Entry 6HGU (X-ray diffraction, 1.50 A resolution); this record covers chains A and B.

Chain A:
Molecule: anti-APP-tag Fab heavy-chain
From: Mus musculus
Notes: antibody fragment or engineered binder
Sequence (222 residues; numbered 1 to 222; the number before each row is that of its first residue):
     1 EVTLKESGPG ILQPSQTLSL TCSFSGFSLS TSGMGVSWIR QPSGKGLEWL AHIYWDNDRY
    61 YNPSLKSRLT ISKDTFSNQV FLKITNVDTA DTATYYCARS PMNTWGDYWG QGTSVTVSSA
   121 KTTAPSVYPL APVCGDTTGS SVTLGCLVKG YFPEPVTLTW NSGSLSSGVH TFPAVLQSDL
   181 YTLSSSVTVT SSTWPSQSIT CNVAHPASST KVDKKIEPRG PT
Disordered / not traced: 134-139, 220-222
Modified positions: E1 (pyroglutamic acid; PCA)
Disulfides: C22-C97, C146-C201

Chain B:
Molecule: anti-APP-tag Fab light-chain
From: Mus musculus
Notes: fragment: anti-APP-tag Fab heavy-chain; antibody fragment or engineered binder
Sequence (219 residues; numbered 1 to 219; the number before each row is that of its first residue):
     1 DVVMTQTPLS LPVSLGDQAS ISCRSSQSLV HSNGNTYLHW YLQKPGQSPK LLIYKVSNRF
    61 SGVPDRFSGS GSGTDFTLKI SRVEAEDLGI YFCSQNTHVP LTFGAGTKLE LKRADAAPTV
   121 SIFPPSSEQL TSGGASVVCF LNNFYPKDIN VKWKIDGSER QNGVLNSWTD QDSKDSTYSM
   181 SSTLTLTKDE YERHNSYTCE ATHKTSTSPI VKSFNRNEC
Disordered / not traced: 219
Disulfides: C23-C93, C139-C199

How chain A and chain B interact:
Contacting residue pairs (71; chain A residue first):
  I39(A) with F103(B), hydrophobic
  Q41(A) with Q43(B), hydrogen bond
  L47(A) with F92(B), hydrophobic; F103(B)
  W49(A) with V99(B), hydrophobic; P100(B), hydrophobic; L101(B); F103(B)
  Y61(A) with V99(B)
  N62(A) with P100(B)
  P63(A) with P100(B)
  Y96(A) with Q43(B), hydrogen bond; Q47(B); S48(B)
  N103(A) with Y54(B); K55(B), hydrogen bond
  T104(A) with Y54(B)
  W105(A) with H39(B), hydrogen bond (backbone-side chain); Y41(B), hydrogen bond (backbone-side chain); N96(B); L101(B); F103(B), hydrophobic
  G106(A) with Y41(B), hydrogen bond (backbone-side chain)
  D107(A) with L51(B); F60(B)
  Y108(A) with F60(B); S61(B)
  W109(A) with Y41(B); S48(B); P49(B)
  G110(A) with S48(B), hydrogen bond (backbone-side chain)
  Q111(A) with Q47(B); S48(B), hydrogen bond (side chain-backbone); K50(B)
  Y128(A) with S126(B); E128(B); Q129(B); S132(B)
  P129(A) with S126(B); E128(B)
  L130(A) with F123(B), hydrophobic
  A131(A) with F123(B)
  V133(A) with I122(B); P124(B)
  T143(A) with S121(B); F123(B)
  L147(A) with S136(B)
  K149(A) with Q129(B); S136(B); T185(B)
  H170(A) with N142(B); N143(B), hydrogen bond; S179(B), hydrogen bond
  F172(A) with F140(B), hydrophobic; N142(B); S167(B); T169(B); S179(B); M180(B); S181(B)
  P173(A) with S167(B), hydrogen bond (backbone-side chain); W168(B)
  V175(A) with N166(B)
  Q177(A) with L165(B)
  S184(A) with F140(B); S181(B), hydrogen bond
  S185(A) with F140(B)
  S186(A) with F140(B); N142(B), hydrogen bond
  R219(A) with P124(B), hydrogen bond (side chain-backbone); P125(B), hydrogen bond (side chain-backbone)
Also at the interface, not in a pair above, chain A (44 interface residues in all): E48, Y60, M102, P132, L144, G145, T171, L176, T182, K214
Also at the interface, not in a pair above, chain B (46 interface residues in all): Y37, G46, S94, V138, T183, F214

In short:
The interface between chain A and chain B involves 44 residues on one side and 46 on the other; the contacts
include 15 hydrogen bonds. Among the polar pairs are Q41(A)-Q43(B), Y96(A)-Q43(B) and N103(A)-K55(B).
Here chain A is anti-APP-tag Fab heavy-chain and chain B is anti-APP-tag Fab light-chain, both from Mus
musculus. Entry 6HGU (Crystal Structure of an anti-APP-tag Fab) was determined by X-ray diffraction together
with 6HG4, 6HG9 and 6HGO from the same study.
